Entry 3A1U (X-ray diffraction, 1.80 A resolution); this record covers chain A.

# Chain A
Protein: Iron(II) transport protein B
Source organism: Thermotoga maritima
UniProt: Q9WXQ8 (Q9WXQ8_THEMA); residue numbers follow UniProt; this construct covers 17-269
Sequence (258 residues; numbered 12 to 269; the number before each row is that of its first residue):
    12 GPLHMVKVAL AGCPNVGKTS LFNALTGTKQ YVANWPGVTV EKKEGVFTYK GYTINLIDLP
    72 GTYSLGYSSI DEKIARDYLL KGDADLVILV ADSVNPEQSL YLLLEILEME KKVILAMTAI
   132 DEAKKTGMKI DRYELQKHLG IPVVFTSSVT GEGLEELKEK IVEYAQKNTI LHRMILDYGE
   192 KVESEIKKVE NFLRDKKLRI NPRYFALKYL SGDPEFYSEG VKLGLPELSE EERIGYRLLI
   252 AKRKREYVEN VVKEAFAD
Unresolved in the structure: 12-15, 182-183
Sequence notes: expression tag (12-16)
Bound ions: Mg2+ site 1: Asn26 (together with GMP-PNP) (shared with 1 residue of chain B); Mg2+ site 2: Thr30 (together with GMP-PNP)
Small-molecule neighbours: GMP-PNP (GNP; phosphoaminophosphonic acid-guanylate ester): Cys24, Pro25, Asn26, Val27, Gly28, Lys29, Thr30, Ser31, Gly72, Thr129, Ala130, Asp132, Glu133, Thr157, Ser158, Ser159, Val160

# In short
Bound to chain A: GMP-PNP.
Chain A is Iron(II) transport protein B (Thermotoga maritima); the structure, Crystal structue of the
cytosolic domain of T. maritima FeoB iron iransporter in GMPPNP form, was determined by X-ray diffraction,
deposited together with 3A1S, 3A1T, 3A1V and 3A1W.
